1K6T - chains A and B; structure by X-ray diffraction, 2.25 A resolution.

Chain A (and B):
Molecule: POL polyprotein
From: Human immunodeficiency virus 1
Notes: EC 3.4.23.16; fragment: HIV-1 PROTEASE, Residues 57-155; chain B of this document is another copy of the same molecule, construct and numbering; everything in this record applies to it too
UniProt: P35963 (POL_HV1Y2); residues 1-99 here correspond to UniProt positions 57-155 (UniProt number = residue number + 56)
Amino-acid sequence (99 residues; row label = number of the first residue in the row):
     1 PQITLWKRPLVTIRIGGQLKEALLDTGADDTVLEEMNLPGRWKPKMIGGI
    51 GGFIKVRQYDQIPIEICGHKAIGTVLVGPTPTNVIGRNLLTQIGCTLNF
Sequence notes: engineered mutation K7 (Gln63 in P35963), R14 (Lys70 in P35963), T82 (Val138 in P35963), V84 (Ile140 in P35963)
Ligand contacts: analogue of indinavir (XN1; N-[2-hydroxy-1-indanyl]-5-[(2-tertiarybutylaminocarbonyl)-4(3-pyridylmethyl)piperazino]-4-hydroxy-2-(1-phenylethyl)-pen tanamide): R8, L23, D25, G27, A28, D29, D30, V32, I47, G48, G49, I50, P81, T82, V84
Reported in the primary citation:
  - conformationally variable residues (order/disorder transition, side-chain flip): I47, V84
  - binding site for analogue of indinavir: V84

Chain A / chain B interface:
Pairs across the interface - 94 pairs, chain A then chain B:
  P1(A) - L97(B)
  P1(A) - N98(B)
  P1(A) - F99(B)  hydrogen bond (backbone-backbone)
  Q2(A) - T96(B)
  Q2(A) - L97(B)
  Q2(A) - N98(B)  hydrogen bond
  I3(A) - T96(B)
  I3(A) - L97(B)  hydrogen bond (backbone-backbone)
  L5(A) - T26(B)
  L5(A) - R87(B)  hydrogen bond (backbone-side chain)
  L5(A) - L90(B)  hydrophobic
  L5(A) - T91(B)
  L5(A) - C95(B)
  W6(A) - R87(B)  hydrogen bond (backbone-side chain)
  W6(A) - T91(B)
  K7(A) - R87(B)
  R8(A) - D29(B)  salt bridge
  R8(A) - R87(B)
  P9(A) - T26(B)
  P9(A) - R87(B)
  L23(A) - G27(B)
  L24(A) - T26(B)  hydrogen bond (backbone-side chain)
  L24(A) - L97(B)  hydrophobic
  D25(A) - D25(B)
  D25(A) - T26(B)
  D25(A) - G27(B)  hydrogen bond (side chain-backbone)
  T26(A) - L5(B)
  T26(A) - P9(B)
  T26(A) - L24(B)  hydrogen bond (side chain-backbone)
  T26(A) - D25(B)
  T26(A) - T26(B)  hydrogen bond (backbone-side chain)
  T26(A) - L97(B)
  G27(A) - L23(B)
  G27(A) - D25(B)
  D29(A) - R8(B)  salt bridge
  G49(A) - I50(B)
  G49(A) - P81(B)
  I50(A) - G49(B)
  I50(A) - I50(B)  hydrogen bond (backbone-backbone)
  I50(A) - G51(B)  hydrogen bond (backbone-backbone)
  I50(A) - G52(B)
  I50(A) - I54(B)  hydrophobic
  I50(A) - T80(B)
  I50(A) - P81(B)
  G51(A) - I50(B)  hydrogen bond (backbone-backbone)
  G51(A) - G51(B)
  G51(A) - G52(B)
  G51(A) - I54(B)
  G52(A) - I50(B)
  G52(A) - G51(B)
  I54(A) - I50(B)  hydrophobic
  I54(A) - G51(B)
  H69(A) - F99(B)
  T80(A) - I50(B)
  P81(A) - I50(B)
  R87(A) - L5(B)  hydrogen bond (side chain-backbone)
  R87(A) - W6(B)
  R87(A) - K7(B)
  R87(A) - R8(B)
  R87(A) - P9(B)
  L90(A) - L5(B)  hydrophobic
  T91(A) - L5(B)
  T91(A) - W6(B)
  I93(A) - F99(B)
  G94(A) - N98(B)
  G94(A) - F99(B)
  C95(A) - L5(B)
  C95(A) - L97(B)  hydrophobic
  C95(A) - N98(B)
  C95(A) - F99(B)  hydrophobic
  T96(A) - Q2(B)
  T96(A) - I3(B)
  T96(A) - T96(B)
  T96(A) - L97(B)
  T96(A) - N98(B)  hydrogen bond (backbone-backbone)
  L97(A) - P1(B)
  L97(A) - Q2(B)
  L97(A) - I3(B)  hydrogen bond (backbone-backbone)
  L97(A) - L24(B)  hydrophobic
  L97(A) - C95(B)  hydrophobic
  L97(A) - T96(B)
  L97(A) - L97(B)  hydrophobic
  N98(A) - P1(B)
  N98(A) - Q2(B)  hydrogen bond
  N98(A) - G94(B)
  N98(A) - C95(B)
  N98(A) - T96(B)  hydrogen bond (backbone-backbone)
  N98(A) - N98(B)  hydrogen bond
  F99(A) - P1(B)  hydrogen bond (backbone-backbone)
  F99(A) - I3(B)  hydrophobic
  F99(A) - H69(B)
  F99(A) - I93(B)
  F99(A) - G94(B)
  F99(A) - C95(B)  hydrophobic
Also at the interface, not in a pair above, chain A (36 interface residues in all): T4, F53, C67, Q92
Also at the interface, not in a pair above, chain B (34 interface residues in all): T4, C67

Summary:
The interface between chain A and chain B involves 36 residues on one side and 34 on the other; the contacts
include 19 hydrogen bonds and 2 salt bridges. Among the polar pairs are R8(A)-D29(B), Q2(A)-N98(B) and
L5(A)-R87(B). From the paper: a binding site for analogue of indinavir at V84(A); conformational variability
at I47(A) and V84(A).
Chain A and chain B are both POL polyprotein (Human immunodeficiency virus 1); the structure, Lack of synergy
for inhibitors targeting A multi-drug resistant HIV-1 protease, was determined by X-ray diffraction together
with 1K6C, 1K6P and 1K6V from the same study.
